Entry 7TKU (electron microscopy, 4.00 A resolution); this record covers chains D and E of the 8 polymer chains in the assembly.

Chain D:
Protein: Replication factor C subunit 2
Organism: Saccharomyces cerevisiae
UniProt: P40348 (RFC2_YEAST); residue numbers follow UniProt; this construct covers 1-353
Amino-acid sequence (353 residues; each row starts with the number of its first residue):
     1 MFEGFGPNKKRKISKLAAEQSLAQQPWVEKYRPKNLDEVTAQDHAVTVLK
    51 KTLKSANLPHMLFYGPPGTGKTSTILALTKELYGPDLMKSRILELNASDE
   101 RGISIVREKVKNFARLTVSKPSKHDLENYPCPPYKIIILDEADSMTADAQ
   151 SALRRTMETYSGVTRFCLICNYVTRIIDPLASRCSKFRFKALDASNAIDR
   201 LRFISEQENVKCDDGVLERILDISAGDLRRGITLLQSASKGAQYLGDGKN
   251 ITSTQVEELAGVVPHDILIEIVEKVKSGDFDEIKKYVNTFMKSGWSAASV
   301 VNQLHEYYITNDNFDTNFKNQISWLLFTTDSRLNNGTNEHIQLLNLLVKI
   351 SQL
Unresolved in the structure: 1-17
Curated features (UniProtKB/Swiss-Prot):
  - binding site (ATP): V28, R32, G65 to S73, N171, R229
  - modified residue: M1 (N-acetylmethionine)
Bound ions: Mg2+: T72 (together with ATP-gamma-S)
Residues lining bound ligands:
  - ATP-gamma-S (AGS; phosphothiophosphoric acid-adenylate ester), molecule 1: W27, V28, Y31, R32, P33, E38, V39, T40, A41, P67, G68, T69, G70, K71, T72, S73, E141, N171, R200, L228, R229
  - ATP-gamma-S (AGS), molecule 2: R154, E158, R183

Chain E:
Protein: Replication factor C subunit 5
Organism: Saccharomyces cerevisiae
UniProt: P38251 (RFC5_YEAST); residue numbers follow UniProt; this construct covers 1-354
Amino-acid sequence (354 residues; each row starts with the number of its first residue):
     1 MSLWVDKYRPKSLNALSHNEELTNFLKSLSDQPRDLPHLLLYGPNGTGKK
    51 TRCMALLESIFGPGVYRLKIDVRQFVTASNRKLELNVVSSPYHLEITPSD
   101 MGNNDRIVIQELLKEVAQMEQVDFQDSKDGLAHRYKCVIINEANSLTKDA
   151 QAALRRTMEKYSKNIRLIMVCDSMSPIIAPIKSRCLLIRCPAPSDSEIST
   201 ILSDVVTNERIQLETKDILKRIAQASNGNLRVSLLMLESMALNNELALKS
   251 SSPIIKPDWIIVIHKLTRKIVKERSVNSLIECRAVLYDLLAHCIPANIIL
   301 KELTFSLLDVETLNTTNKSSIIEYSSVFDERLSLGNKAIFHLEGFIAKVM
   351 CCLD
Unresolved in the structure: 1-3, 126-128
Curated features (UniProtKB/Swiss-Prot):
  - binding site (ATP): V5, S17, G43 to T51, R231
Residues lining bound ligands: ADP (adenosine-5'-diphosphate): V5, Y8, R9, P10, A15, L16, S17, H18, N45, G46, T47, G48, K49, K50, T51, I201, L230, R231, L234

Interface between chain D and chain E:
Pairs across the interface (79; chain D residue first):
  Q24(D) - R34(E)
  Q24(D) - R134(E)
  Q25(D) - D35(E)
  Q25(D) - K163(E)
  P26(D) - D35(E)
  P26(D) - R166(E)
  W27(D) - D35(E)
  V28(D) - E159(E)
  E29(D) - E159(E)
  E29(D) - S162(E)  hydrogen bond
  R32(D) - E159(E)
  P67(D) - A179(E)  hydrophobic
  E94(D) - K160(E)  salt bridge
  N96(D) - R156(E)
  N96(D) - K160(E)
  A97(D) - Q110(E)
  A97(D) - A152(E)
  A97(D) - A153(E)  hydrophobic
  A97(D) - R156(E)
  S98(D) - Q110(E)
  S98(D) - K114(E)
  S98(D) - T157(E)  hydrogen bond
  E100(D) - I107(E)
  E100(D) - Q110(E)
  D140(D) - R156(E)  salt bridge
  E141(D) - R155(E)  salt bridge
  D143(D) - R155(E)  salt bridge
  D227(D) - S183(E)  hydrogen bond
  R229(D) - S183(E)
  R229(D) - R184(E)
  R230(D) - S183(E)
  Q236(D) - D35(E)
  Q236(D) - P37(E)
  K240(D) - S28(E)
  K240(D) - D35(E)  salt bridge
  Y244(D) - K27(E)
  Y244(D) - S28(E)
  G261(D) - Y42(E)
  F280(D) - L308(E)  hydrophobic
  F280(D) - K318(E)
  F280(D) - S319(E)
  D281(D) - K318(E)  salt bridge
  K284(D) - L308(E)
  N288(D) - N227(E)  hydrogen bond
  K292(D) - P44(E)
  K292(D) - A192(E)  hydrogen bond (backbone-backbone)
  K292(D) - N227(E)
  S293(D) - R189(E)
  S293(D) - P191(E)
  G294(D) - R189(E)
  G294(D) - P191(E)
  W295(D) - R189(E)
  R332(D) - S326(E)  hydrogen bond
  R332(D) - V327(E)
  R332(D) - E330(E)  salt bridge
  L333(D) - S175(E)
  N335(D) - E330(E)
  N335(D) - S333(E)  hydrogen bond (backbone-side chain)
  G336(D) - S175(E)
  G336(D) - P176(E)
  G336(D) - S333(E)
  T337(D) - S175(E)  hydrogen bond (backbone-side chain)
  T337(D) - D329(E)
  T337(D) - E330(E)
  N338(D) - K301(E)
  N338(D) - D329(E)  hydrogen bond (backbone-side chain)
  E339(D) - S173(E)
  H340(D) - F305(E)
  I341(D) - S325(E)
  I341(D) - S326(E)
  I341(D) - D329(E)
  Q342(D) - S326(E)  hydrogen bond (side chain-backbone)
  L344(D) - L308(E)  hydrophobic
  L344(D) - I322(E)  hydrophobic
  N345(D) - I322(E)
  N345(D) - E323(E)
  N345(D) - S326(E)  hydrogen bond
  K349(D) - E323(E)  salt bridge
  Q352(D) - S319(E)
Interface residues without a listed pair, chain D (58 interface residues in all): S21, T72, D99, S144, N171, T233, S237, G241, E258, L259, M291, S296, V348
Interface residues without a listed pair, chain E (58 interface residues in all): N24, L29, D31, Q32, L36, G43, R106, M174, P180, L186, L187, T304, T315, L334

Summary:
Chain D and chain E each contribute 58 residues to their interface, with 11 hydrogen bonds and 8 salt bridges.
Polar pairs include E94(D)-K160(E), D140(D)-R156(E) and E141(D)-R155(E). Bound to chain D: ATP-gamma-S. Bound
to chain E: ADP.
Chain D is Replication factor C subunit 2 and chain E is Replication factor C subunit 5, both from
Saccharomyces cerevisiae; the structure, Structure of the yeast clamp loader (Replication Factor C RFC) bound
to the open sliding clamp ..., was determined by electron microscopy (same publication as 7THJ, 7THV, 7TI8,
7TIB, 7TIC and 7TID).
